6TMI - chains C and G of the 5 polymer chains in the assembly; structure by electron microscopy, 3.50 A resolution.

Chain C:
Molecule: ATP synthase subunit alpha
Source organism: Toxoplasma gondii (strain ATCC 50853 / GT1)
Reference sequence: S7UU80 (S7UU80_TOXGG); numbering as in UniProt (aligned over 1-538)
Amino-acid sequence (565 residues; each row starts with the number of its first residue):
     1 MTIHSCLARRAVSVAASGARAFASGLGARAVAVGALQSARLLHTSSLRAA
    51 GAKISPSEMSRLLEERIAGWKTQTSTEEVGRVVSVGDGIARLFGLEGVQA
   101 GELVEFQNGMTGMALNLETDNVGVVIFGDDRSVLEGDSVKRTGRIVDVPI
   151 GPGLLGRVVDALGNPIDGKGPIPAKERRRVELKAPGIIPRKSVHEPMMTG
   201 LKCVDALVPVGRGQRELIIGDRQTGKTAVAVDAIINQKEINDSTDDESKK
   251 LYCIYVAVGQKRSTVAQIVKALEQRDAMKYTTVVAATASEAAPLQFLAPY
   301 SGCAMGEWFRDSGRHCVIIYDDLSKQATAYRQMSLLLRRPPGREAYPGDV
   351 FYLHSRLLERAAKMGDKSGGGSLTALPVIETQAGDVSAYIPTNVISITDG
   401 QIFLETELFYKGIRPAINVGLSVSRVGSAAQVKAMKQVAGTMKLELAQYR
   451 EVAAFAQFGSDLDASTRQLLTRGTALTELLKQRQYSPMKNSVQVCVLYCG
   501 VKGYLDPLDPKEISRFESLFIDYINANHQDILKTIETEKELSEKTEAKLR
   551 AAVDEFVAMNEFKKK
Not modelled in the structure: 1-51, 72-565

Chain G:
Molecule: Oligomycin sensitivity conferring protein (OSCP)
Source organism: Toxoplasma gondii (strain ATCC 50853 / GT1)
Reference sequence: A0A125YKF8 (A0A125YKF8_TOXGG); residues 1-252 here = UniProt positions 1-252
Amino-acid sequence (252 residues; row label = number of the first residue in the row):
     1 MALPLLASRRLFSSFVFRGQPSTLSSNLSLVRIRGLHGGSLSPPSATLPR
    51 AVQLFSSRIAFSTAAAEDSGASQTLEGRYASALFRVAKKKNQLEKVYGDL
   101 ESVRNALKDSSEFRLFVDSPAVSVQQKLDVLRQLVNRYKFDPLTGNLLTT
   151 LVENKRLPMLARVADAFDAMYRKEKGEVKCLVTSAKPLSAQQQKEIVAAL
   201 QNRAGTQARLIIDYAVSPQIMGGLVVRLGEQVLDFSVATRLDRLQSQLLA
   251 PL
Not modelled in the structure: 1-72

Chain C / chain G interface:
Pairs across the interface (10):
  K53(C) - L252(G)
  R66(C) - Q247(G)
  R66(C) - L248(G)
  R66(C) - A250(G)
  R66(C) - L252(G)  hydrogen bond (side chain-backbone)
  I67(C) - R240(G)
  I67(C) - L248(G)  hydrophobic
  G69(C) - R240(G)  hydrogen bond (backbone-side chain)
  W70(C) - M221(G)  hydrophobic
  W70(C) - R240(G)
Interface residues without a listed pair, chain C (7 interface residues in all): L62, L63
Interface residues without a listed pair, chain G (7 interface residues in all): L244

Summary:
The chain C/chain G interface involves 7 residues from each chain; the contacts include 2 hydrogen bonds.
Polar pairs include R66(C)-L252(G) and G69(C)-R240(G).
Chain C is ATP synthase subunit alpha and chain G is Oligomycin sensitivity conferring protein (OSCP), both
from Toxoplasma gondii (strain ATCC 50853 / GT1); the structure, Cryo-EM structure of Toxoplasma gondii
mitochondrial ATP synthase dimer, peripheral stalk model, was determined by electron microscopy (same
publication as 6TMG, 6TMH, 6TMJ, 6TMK and 6TML).
